Entry 6N47 (X-ray diffraction, 2.60 A resolution); this record covers chains C and D of the 6 polymer chains in the assembly.

== Chain C ==
Name: Tubulin alpha-1B chain
Organism: Sus scrofa
UniProtKB: Q2XVP4 (TBA1B_PIG); numbering as in UniProt (aligned over 1-450)
Chain sequence (450 residues; each row starts with the number of its first residue):
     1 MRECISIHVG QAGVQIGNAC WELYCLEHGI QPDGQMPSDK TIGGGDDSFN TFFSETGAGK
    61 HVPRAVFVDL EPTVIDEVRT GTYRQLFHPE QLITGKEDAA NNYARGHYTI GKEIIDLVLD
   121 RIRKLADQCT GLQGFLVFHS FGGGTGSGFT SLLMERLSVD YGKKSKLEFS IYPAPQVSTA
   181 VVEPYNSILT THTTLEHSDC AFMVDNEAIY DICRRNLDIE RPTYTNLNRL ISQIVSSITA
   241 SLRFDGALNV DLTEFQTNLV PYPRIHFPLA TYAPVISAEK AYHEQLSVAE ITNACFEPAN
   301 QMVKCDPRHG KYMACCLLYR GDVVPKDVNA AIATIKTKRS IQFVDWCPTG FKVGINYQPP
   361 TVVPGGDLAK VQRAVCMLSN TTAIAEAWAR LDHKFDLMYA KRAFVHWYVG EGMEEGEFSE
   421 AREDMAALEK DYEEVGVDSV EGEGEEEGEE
Not modelled in the structure: 442-450
Curated features (UniProtKB/Swiss-Prot):
  - motif: M1 to C4 (MREC motif)
  - active site: E254
  - binding site (GTP): G10, Q11, A12, Q15, E71, A99, S140, G143, G144, T145, G146, T179, E183, N206, Y224, N228, L252
  - binding site (Mg(2+)): E71
  - modified residue: K40 (N6,N6,N6-trimethyllysine), S48 (Phosphoserine), S232 (Phosphoserine), Y282 (3'-nitrotyrosine), R339 (Omega-N-methylarginine), S439 (Phosphoserine), E443 (5-glutamyl polyglutamate), E445 (5-glutamyl polyglutamate)
  - cross-link (Glycyl lysine isopeptide (Lys-Gly)): K326 (interchain with G-Cter in ubiquitin), K370 (interchain with G-Cter in ubiquitin)
Bound ions: Ca2+: D39, T41, G44, E55
Small-molecule neighbours:
  - GTP: G10, Q11, A12, Q15, I16, D69, E71, D98, A99, A100, N101, S140, G142, G143, G144, T145, G146, I171, P173, V177, S178, T179, E183, N206, Y224, L227, N228, I231
  - KB4 (4-(2-chloropyrido[3,2-d]pyrimidin-4-yl)-7-methoxy-3,4-dihydroquinoxalin-2(1H)-one): N101, T179, A180, V181

== Chain D ==
Name: Tubulin beta-2B chain
Organism: Bos taurus
UniProtKB: Q6B856 (TBB2B_BOVIN); residue numbers follow UniProt; this construct covers 1-445
Chain sequence (445 residues; numbered 1 to 445; the number before each row is that of its first residue):
     1 MREIVHIQAG QCGNQIGAKF WEVISDEHGI DPTGSYHGDS DLQLERINVY YNEATGNKYV
    61 PRAILVDLEP GTMDSVRSGP FGQIFRPDNF VFGQSGAGNN WAKGHYTEGA ELVDSVLDVV
   121 RKESESCDCL QGFQLTHSLG GGTGSGMGTL LISKIREEYP DRIMNTFSVM PSPKVSDTVV
   181 EPYNATLSVH QLVENTDETY CIDNEALYDI CFRTLKLTTP TYGDLNHLVS ATMSGVTTCL
   241 RFPGQLNADL RKLAVNMVPF PRLHFFMPGF APLTSRGSQQ YRALTVPELT QQMFDSKNMM
   301 AACDPRHGRY LTVAAIFRGR MSMKEVDEQM LNVQNKNSSY FVEWIPNNVK TAVCDIPPRG
   361 LKMSATFIGN STAIQELFKR ISEQFTAMFR RKAFLHWYTG EGMDEMEFTE AESNMNDLVS
   421 EYQQYQDATA DEQGEFEEEE GEDEA
Not modelled in the structure: 274-283, 432-445
Curated features (UniProtKB/Swiss-Prot):
  - motif: M1 to I4 (MREI motif)
  - binding site (GTP): Q11, E69, S138, G142, T143, G144, N204, N226
  - binding site (Mg(2+)): E69
  - modified residue: S40 (Phosphoserine), T55 (Phosphothreonine), K58 (N6-acetyllysine), S172 (Phosphoserine), T285 (Phosphothreonine), T290 (Phosphothreonine), R318 (Omega-N-methylarginine), E438 (5-glutamyl polyglutamate)
  - cross-link (Glycyl lysine isopeptide (Lys-Gly)): K58 (interchain with G-Cter in ubiquitin), K324 (interchain with G-Cter in ubiquitin)
Bound ions: Mg2+: E69 (together with GTP)
Small-molecule neighbours:
  - GTP (guanosine-5'-triphosphate): G10, Q11, C12, Q15, I16, A97, G98, N99, S138, G140, G141, G142, T143, G144, V169, P171, V175, S176, E181, N204, L207, Y222, L225, N226
  - KB4 (4-(2-chloropyrido[3,2-d]pyrimidin-4-yl)-7-methoxy-3,4-dihydroquinoxalin-2(1H)-one): C239, L240, L246, A248, D249, K252, L253, N256, M257, V313, A314, A315, I316, N347, N348, V349, K350, T351, A352

== Interface between chain C and chain D ==
Pairs across the interface (51):
  K96(C) - M1(D)  hydrogen bond (backbone-backbone)
  K96(C) - D128(D)  salt bridge
  E97(C) - M1(D)
  E97(C) - C129(D)  hydrogen bond
  D98(C) - D249(D)
  D98(C) - K252(D)  salt bridge
  A100(C) - R251(D)
  A100(C) - K252(D)
  A100(C) - V255(D)
  N101(C) - K252(D)
  N101(C) - N256(D)  hydrogen bond
  R105(C) - R251(D)
  P175(C) - N347(D)
  S178(C) - K350(D)
  T179(C) - K350(D)
  A180(C) - N256(D)
  A180(C) - K350(D)
  V181(C) - N256(D)  hydrogen bond (backbone-side chain)
  V181(C) - I345(D)  hydrophobic
  V181(C) - P346(D)
  V181(C) - K350(D)
  E220(C) - K324(D)  salt bridge
  R221(C) - Q245(D)
  R221(C) - M323(D)
  R221(C) - D327(D)  salt bridge
  Y224(C) - Q245(D)
  K394(C) - N347(D)  hydrogen bond
  L397(C) - W344(D)
  L397(C) - A430(D)  hydrophobic
  M398(C) - W344(D)  hydrogen bond (backbone-backbone)
  M398(C) - P346(D)
  K401(C) - F260(D)
  K401(C) - W344(D)
  K401(C) - A428(D)
  K401(C) - T429(D)  hydrogen bond (side chain-backbone)
  K401(C) - A430(D)
  R402(C) - F260(D)
  A403(C) - P259(D)
  A403(C) - F260(D)  hydrophobic
  F404(C) - V255(D)
  F404(C) - N256(D)
  F404(C) - V258(D)
  F404(C) - P259(D)  hydrogen bond (backbone-backbone)
  F404(C) - I345(D)  hydrophobic
  H406(C) - V258(D)
  H406(C) - P259(D)  hydrogen bond (side chain-backbone)
  H406(C) - F260(D)
  H406(C) - P261(D)
  W407(C) - A254(D)
  W407(C) - V255(D)
  W407(C) - V258(D)  hydrogen bond (side chain-backbone)
Also at the interface, not in a pair above, chain C (28 interface residues in all): T73, V177, V182, Y210, E411
Also at the interface, not in a pair above, chain D (32 interface residues in all): D197, L246, N247, M257, T312, E343, N348

== Overview ==
28 residues of chain C and 32 residues of chain D are in contact; the contacts include 10 hydrogen bonds and 4
salt bridges. Among the polar pairs are K96(C)-D128(D), D98(C)-K252(D) and E220(C)-K324(D). Compound KB4 is
bound between chain C and chain D.
Chain C is Tubulin alpha-1B chain (Sus scrofa) and chain D is Tubulin beta-2B chain (Bos taurus); the
structure, The structure of SB-2-204-tubulin complex, was determined by X-ray diffraction.
